Entry 3RH4 (X-ray diffraction, 1.92 A resolution); this record covers chains P and A of the 4 polymer chains in the assembly.

== Chain P ==
Molecule: 10-nt DNA strand
Sequence (10 nucleotides; each row starts with the number of its first residue):
     1 GCTGATGCGX
Modified positions: DDG (2',3'-dideoxy-guanosine-5'-monophosphate) at position 10
Ion coordination: Mn2+ near DG9 (its only coordinating residue here); Na+: DG9 (shared with Thr101(A), Val103(A), Ile106(A) of chain A)

== Chain A ==
Name: DNA polymerase beta
Source organism: Homo sapiens
Notes: EC 2.7.7.7, 4.2.99.-
UniProtKB: P06746 (DPOLB_HUMAN); residues 1-335 here = UniProt positions 1-335
Chain sequence (335 residues; each row starts with the number of its first residue):
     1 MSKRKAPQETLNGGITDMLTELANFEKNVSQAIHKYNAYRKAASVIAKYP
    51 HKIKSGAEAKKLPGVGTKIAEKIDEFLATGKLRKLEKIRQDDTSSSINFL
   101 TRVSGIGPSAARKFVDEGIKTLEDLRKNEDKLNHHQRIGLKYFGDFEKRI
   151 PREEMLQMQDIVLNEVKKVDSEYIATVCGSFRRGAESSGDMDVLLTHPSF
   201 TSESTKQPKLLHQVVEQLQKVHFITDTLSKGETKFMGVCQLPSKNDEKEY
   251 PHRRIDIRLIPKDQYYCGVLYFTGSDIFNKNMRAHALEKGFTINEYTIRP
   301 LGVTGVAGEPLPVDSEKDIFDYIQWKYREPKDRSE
Not modelled in the structure: 1-9
Ion coordination: Na+ site 1: Lys60, Leu62, Val65 (shared with 1 residue of chain D); Na+ site 2: Thr101, Val103, Ile106 (shared with DG9(P) of chain P); Mn2+ site 1: Asp145, His252; Mn2+ site 2: Asp190, Asp192, Asp256 (together with CTP); Mn2+ site 3: Asp190, Asp192 (together with CTP); Mn2+ site 4 near His285 (its only coordinating residue here)
Small-molecule neighbours:
  - CTP (cytidine-5'-triphosphate), molecule 1: Arg149, Gly179, Ser180, Arg183, Ser188, Gly189, Asp190, Asp192, Asp256, Tyr271, Phe272, Thr273, Gly274, Ser275, Asp276, Asn279
  - CTP, molecule 2: Ile174, Ala175, Thr176, Arg182, Leu194, Thr196, Lys262, Tyr265, Tyr266
Curated features (UniProtKB/Swiss-Prot):
  - region: Arg183 to Asp192 (DNA-binding)
  - active site: Lys72 (Nucleophile)
  - binding site (K(+)): Lys60, Leu62, Val65, Thr101, Val103, Ile106
  - binding site (Na(+)): Lys60, Leu62, Val65, Thr101, Val103, Ile106
  - binding site (dATP): Arg149, Ser180, Arg183, Gly189, Asp190
  - binding site (dCTP): Arg149, Ser180, Arg183, Gly189, Asp190
  - binding site (dGTP): Arg149, Ser180, Arg183, Gly189, Asp190, Asp192
  - binding site (dTTP): Arg149, Ser180, Arg183, Gly189, Asp190
  - binding site (Mg(2+)): Asp190, Asp192, Asp256
  - modified residue: Lys72 (N6-acetyllysine), Arg83 (Omega-N-methylarginine), Arg152 (Omega-N-methylarginine)
  - cross-link (Glycyl lysine isopeptide (Lys-Gly)): Lys41 (interchain with G-Cter in ubiquitin), Lys61 (interchain with G-Cter in ubiquitin), Lys81 (interchain with G-Cter in ubiquitin)
Reported in the primary citation:
  - binding site for CTP: Tyr271, Phe272
  - binding site for the 10-nt DNA strand (chain P): Tyr271
  - contacts within the chain: Tyr271-Gly274 (backbone contact), Tyr271-Asn279 (hydrogen bond)
  - mutagenesis - Y271A (2-fold), Y271F: unchanged catalytic activity on dCTP
  - mutagenesis - Y271A (12-fold), Y271F (3.3-fold): increased catalytic activity on rCTP
  - mutagenesis - Y271A (6-fold): increased binding to rCTP
  - mutagenesis - F272A (110-fold): decreased catalytic activity on rCTP
  - mutagenesis - Y271A (12-fold), Y271F (3.3-fold): increased catalytic activity on CTP
  - mutagenesis - Y271A (6-fold): increased binding to CTP
  - mutagenesis - F272A (69-fold): decreased catalytic activity on dCTP
  - mutagenesis - F272A (110-fold): decreased catalytic activity on CTP

== Chain P / chain A interface ==
Residue-residue contacts - 15 pairs, chain P then chain A:
  DG7(P) with Ser109(A), sugar contact
  DC8(P) with Gly105(A), sugar contact; Gly107(A), hydrogen bond to the phosphate; Pro108(A), phosphate contact; Ser109(A), hydrogen bond to the phosphate; Ala110(A), hydrogen bond to the phosphate
  DG9(P) with Val103(A), phosphate contact; Ser104(A), phosphate contact; Gly105(A), hydrogen bond to the phosphate; Ile106(A), phosphate contact; Met236(A), phosphate contact
  DDG_10(P) with Arg254(A), salt bridge to the phosphate; Asp256(A), sugar contact; Tyr271(A), base contact; Phe272(A), sugar contact
Also at the interface, not in a pair above, chain A (14 interface residues in all): His135

== Overview ==
Chain P and chain A form an interface of 4 and 14 residues respectively; the contacts include 4 hydrogen bonds
and 1 salt bridge. Polar pairs include DC8(P)-Gly107(A), DC8(P)-Ser109(A) and DC8(P)-Ala110(A). The paper
reports a binding site for CTP at Tyr271(A) and Phe272(A); Y271A and Y271F of chain A increase catalytic
activity on rCTP.
Here chain P is a 10-nt DNA strand and chain A is DNA polymerase beta (Homo sapiens). Entry 3RH4 (DNA
Polymerase Beta with a dideoxy-terminated primer with an incoming ribonucleotide (rCTP)) was determined by
X-ray diffraction together with 3RH6 from the same study.
